PDB entry 7O2D | X-ray diffraction, 2.68 A resolution | chain A

[Chain A]
Name: Peroxygenase
Organism: Hypoxylon sp. EC38
Notes: EC 1.11.2.1
UniProt: A0A1Y2TH07 (A0A1Y2TH07_9PEZI); residue numbers follow UniProt; this construct covers 1-261
Amino-acid sequence (261 residues; each row starts with the number of its first residue):
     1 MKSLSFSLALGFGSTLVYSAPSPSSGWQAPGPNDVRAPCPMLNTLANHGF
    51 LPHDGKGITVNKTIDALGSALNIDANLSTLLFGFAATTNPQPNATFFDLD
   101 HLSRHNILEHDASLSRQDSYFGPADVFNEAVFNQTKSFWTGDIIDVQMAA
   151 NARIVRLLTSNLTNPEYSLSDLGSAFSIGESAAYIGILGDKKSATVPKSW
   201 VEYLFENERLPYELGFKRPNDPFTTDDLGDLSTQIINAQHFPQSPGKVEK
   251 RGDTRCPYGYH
Unresolved in the structure: 1-23, 252-261
Covalent attachments: N-acetylglucosamine (NAG) linked to Asn-133, Asn-161
Metal / ion sites: heme Fe: Cys-39 (together with 2-(N-morpholino)-ethanesulfonic acid); Mg2+: Glu-109, His-110, Ser-113 (together with heme)
Ligand contacts: heme (HEM): Pro-38, Cys-39, Pro-40, Met-41, Leu-42, Thr-63, Leu-67, Leu-71, Leu-81, Phe-82, Ala-85, Leu-102, Leu-108, Glu-109, His-110, Ser-113, Leu-114, Ser-115, Arg-116, Glu-180, Ala-183, Tyr-184, Ile-187, Phe-205
From the paper describing this entry:
  - catalytic residues: His-110, Glu-180 (proposed by the authors, not directly observed)

[Summary]
Bound to chain A: heme. Covalently linked N-acetylglucosamine: at Asn-133 and Asn-161. The Mg2+ site is built
by Glu-109, His-110 and Ser-113. From the paper: catalytic residues His-110 and Glu-180.
Chain A is Peroxygenase (Hypoxylon sp. EC38); the structure, Unspecific peroxygenase from Hypoxylon sp. EC38
in complex with 2-(N-morpholino) ethanesulfonic acid (MES), was determined by X-ray diffraction together with
7O1R, 7O1X, 7O1Z and 7O2G from the same study.
